7MI1 - chain A; structure by X-ray diffraction, 4.50 A resolution (low resolution: residue-level contacts below are approximate; hydrogen-bond / salt-bridge calls are withheld).

[Chain A]
Name: Chimera protein of Dynein and Endolysin
Source organism: Saccharomyces cerevisiae
UniProtKB: chimeric construct of P36022, D9IEF7: residues 1364-3038 from P36022 (DYHC_YEAST) positions 1364-3038 (same numbers); residues 3126-3285 from D9IEF7 positions 2-161 (UniProt number = residue number - 3124); residues 3292-4092 from P36022 (DYHC_YEAST) positions 3292-4092 (same numbers)
Chain sequence (2661 residues; numbered 1363 to 4104; 81 numbers in that range are skipped by the numbering (no residue carries them; nothing is unmodelled there); the number before each row is that of its first residue):
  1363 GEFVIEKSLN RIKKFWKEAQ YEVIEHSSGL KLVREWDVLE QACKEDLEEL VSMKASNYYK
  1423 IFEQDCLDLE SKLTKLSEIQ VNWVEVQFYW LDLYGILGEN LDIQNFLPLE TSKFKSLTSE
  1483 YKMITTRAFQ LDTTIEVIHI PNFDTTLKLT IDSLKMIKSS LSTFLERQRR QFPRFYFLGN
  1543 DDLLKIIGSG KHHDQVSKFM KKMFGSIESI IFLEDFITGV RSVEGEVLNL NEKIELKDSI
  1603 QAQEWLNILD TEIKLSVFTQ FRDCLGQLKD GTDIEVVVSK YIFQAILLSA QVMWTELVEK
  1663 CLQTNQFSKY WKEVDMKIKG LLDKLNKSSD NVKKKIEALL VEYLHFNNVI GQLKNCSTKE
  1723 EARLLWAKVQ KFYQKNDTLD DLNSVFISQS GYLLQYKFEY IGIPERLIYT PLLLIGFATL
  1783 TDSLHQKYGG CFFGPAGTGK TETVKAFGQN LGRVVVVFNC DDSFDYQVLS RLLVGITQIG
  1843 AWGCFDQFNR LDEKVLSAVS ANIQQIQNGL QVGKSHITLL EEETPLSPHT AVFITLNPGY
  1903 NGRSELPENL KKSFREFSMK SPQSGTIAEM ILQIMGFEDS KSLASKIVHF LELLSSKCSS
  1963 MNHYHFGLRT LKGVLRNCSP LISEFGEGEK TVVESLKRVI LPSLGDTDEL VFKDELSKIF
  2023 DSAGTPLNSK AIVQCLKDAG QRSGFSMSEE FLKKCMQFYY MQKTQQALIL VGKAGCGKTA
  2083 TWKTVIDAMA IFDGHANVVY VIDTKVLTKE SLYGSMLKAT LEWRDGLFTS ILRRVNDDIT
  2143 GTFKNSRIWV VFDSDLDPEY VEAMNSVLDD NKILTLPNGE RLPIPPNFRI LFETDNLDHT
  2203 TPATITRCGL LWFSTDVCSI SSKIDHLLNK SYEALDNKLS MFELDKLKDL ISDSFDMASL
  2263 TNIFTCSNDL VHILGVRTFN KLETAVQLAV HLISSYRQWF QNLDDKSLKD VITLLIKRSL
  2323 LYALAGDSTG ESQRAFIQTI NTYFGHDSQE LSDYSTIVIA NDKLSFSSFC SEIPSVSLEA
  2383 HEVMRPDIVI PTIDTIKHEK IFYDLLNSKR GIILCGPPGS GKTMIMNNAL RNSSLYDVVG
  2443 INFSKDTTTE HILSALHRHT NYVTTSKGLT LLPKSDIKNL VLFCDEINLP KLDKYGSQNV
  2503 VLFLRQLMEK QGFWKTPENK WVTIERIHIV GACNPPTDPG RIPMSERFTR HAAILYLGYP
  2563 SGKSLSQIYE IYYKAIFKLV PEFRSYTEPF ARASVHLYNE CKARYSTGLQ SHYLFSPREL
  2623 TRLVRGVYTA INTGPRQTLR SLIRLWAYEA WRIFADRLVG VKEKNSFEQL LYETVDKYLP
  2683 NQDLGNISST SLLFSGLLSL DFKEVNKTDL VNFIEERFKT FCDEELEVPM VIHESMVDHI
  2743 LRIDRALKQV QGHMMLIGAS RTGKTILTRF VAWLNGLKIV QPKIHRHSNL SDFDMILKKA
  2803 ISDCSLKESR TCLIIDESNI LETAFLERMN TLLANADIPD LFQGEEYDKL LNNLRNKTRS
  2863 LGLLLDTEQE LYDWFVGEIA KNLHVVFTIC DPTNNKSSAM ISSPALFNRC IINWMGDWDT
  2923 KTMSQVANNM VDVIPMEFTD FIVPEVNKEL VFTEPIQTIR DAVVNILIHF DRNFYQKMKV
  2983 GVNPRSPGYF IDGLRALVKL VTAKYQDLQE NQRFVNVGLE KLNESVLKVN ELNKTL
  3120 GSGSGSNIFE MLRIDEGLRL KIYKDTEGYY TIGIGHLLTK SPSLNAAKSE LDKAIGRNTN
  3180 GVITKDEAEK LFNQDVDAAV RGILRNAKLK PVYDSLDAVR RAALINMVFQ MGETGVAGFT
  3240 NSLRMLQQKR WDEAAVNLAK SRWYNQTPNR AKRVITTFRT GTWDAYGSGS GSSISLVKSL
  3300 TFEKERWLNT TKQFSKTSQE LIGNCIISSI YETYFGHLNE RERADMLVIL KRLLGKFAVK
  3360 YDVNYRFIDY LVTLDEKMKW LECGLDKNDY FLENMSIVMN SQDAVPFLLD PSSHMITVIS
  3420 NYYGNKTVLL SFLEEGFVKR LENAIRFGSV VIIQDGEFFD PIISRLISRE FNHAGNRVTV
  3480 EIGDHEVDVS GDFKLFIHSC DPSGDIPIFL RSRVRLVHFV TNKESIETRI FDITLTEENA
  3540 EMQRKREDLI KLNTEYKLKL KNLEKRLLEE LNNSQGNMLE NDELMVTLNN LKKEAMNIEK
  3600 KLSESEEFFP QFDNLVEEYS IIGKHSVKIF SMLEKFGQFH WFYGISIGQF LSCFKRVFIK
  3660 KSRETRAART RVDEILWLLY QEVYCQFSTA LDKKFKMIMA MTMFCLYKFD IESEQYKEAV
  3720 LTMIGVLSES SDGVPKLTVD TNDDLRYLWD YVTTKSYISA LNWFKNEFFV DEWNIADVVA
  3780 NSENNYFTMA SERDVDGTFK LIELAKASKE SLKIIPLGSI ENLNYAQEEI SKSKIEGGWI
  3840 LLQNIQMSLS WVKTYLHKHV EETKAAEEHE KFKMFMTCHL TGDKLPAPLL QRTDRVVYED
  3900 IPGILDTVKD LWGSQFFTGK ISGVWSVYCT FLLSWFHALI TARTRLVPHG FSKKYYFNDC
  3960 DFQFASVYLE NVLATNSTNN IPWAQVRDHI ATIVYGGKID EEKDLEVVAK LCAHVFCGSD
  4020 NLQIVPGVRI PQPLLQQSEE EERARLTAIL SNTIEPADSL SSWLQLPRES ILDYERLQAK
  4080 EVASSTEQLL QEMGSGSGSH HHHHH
Unresolved in the structure: 1363-1364, 2946-2957, 3120-3125, 3287-3292, 3666-3668, 4101-4104
Differences from the reference sequence: expression tag (1363, 4093-4104); engineered mutation Q1849 (Glu in P36022); linker (3120-3125, 3286-3291); conflict T3178 (Cys54 in D9IEF7), A3221 (Cys97 in D9IEF7), D3742 (Asn in P36022), V3895 (Phe in P36022), D4072 (Asn in P36022)
From the paper describing this entry:
  - mutagenesis - E2488Q, E2819Q: decreased catalytic activity
  - mutagenesis - E2488Q/E2819Q: abolished catalytic activity

[Overview]
The paper reports that E2488Q and E2819Q reduce catalytic activity; E2488Q/E2819Q abolish catalytic activity.
Chain A is Chimera protein of Dynein and Endolysin (Saccharomyces cerevisiae); the structure, X-ray structure
of yeast dynein motor domain in the presence of a pyrazolo-pyrimidinone-based compound (compound 20), was
determined by X-ray diffraction, deposited together with 7MI3, 7MI6 and 7MI8.
